Entry 4UOF (X-ray diffraction, 2.10 A resolution); this record covers chains A and B of the 3 polymer chains in the assembly.

[Chain A (and B)]
Molecule: Nucleoside diphosphate kinase
Source organism: Litopenaeus vannamei
Notes: EC 2.7.4.6; chain B of this document is another copy of the same molecule, construct and numbering; everything in this record applies to it too
UniProtKB: A5J299 (A5J299_LITVA); residue numbers follow UniProt; this construct covers 1-151
Sequence (151 residues; numbered 1 to 151; the number before each row is that of its first residue):
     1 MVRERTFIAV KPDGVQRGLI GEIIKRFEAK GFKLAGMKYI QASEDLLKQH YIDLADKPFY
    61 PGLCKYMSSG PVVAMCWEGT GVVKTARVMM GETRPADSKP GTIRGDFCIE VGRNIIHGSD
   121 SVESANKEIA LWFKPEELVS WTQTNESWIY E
Bound ions: Mg2+: Asp120 (together with 2'-deoxyadenosine-5'-diphosphate)
Small-molecule neighbours: 2'-deoxyadenosine-5'-diphosphate (DAT): Lys11, Tyr51, Leu54, Phe59, Leu63, Arg87, Thr93, Arg94, Arg104, Val111, Gly112, Asn114, Gly118
What the authors report for this chain:
  - catalytic residues: His117 (citing earlier work)
  - binding site for 2'-deoxyadenosine-5'-diphosphate: Lys11, Phe59, Arg87, Val111, Asn114
  - specificity-determining residues: Phe59, Val111

[Interface between chain A and chain B]
Residue-residue contacts (31):
  Asp13(A) with Trp148(B)
  Gln16(A) with Trp148(B)
  Arg17(A) with Ala29(B), hydrogen bond (side chain-backbone); Gly31(B); Ile149(B)
  Tyr66(A) with Trp148(B), hydrophobic
  Pro95(A) with Lys30(B)
  Pro100(A) with Val88(B); Gly101(B)
  Arg104(A) with Lys30(B)
  Gly105(A) with Lys30(B), hydrogen bond (backbone-side chain)
  Asp106(A) with Ala29(B); Lys30(B), hydrogen bond (backbone-backbone)
  Phe107(A) with Ala29(B); Lys30(B)
  Cys108(A) with Lys30(B), hydrogen bond (backbone-side chain)
  Ile109(A) with Lys30(B); Gly31(B); Phe32(B), hydrophobic; Thr80(B); Ile149(B), hydrophobic; Tyr150(B)
  Glu110(A) with Ile149(B); Tyr150(B); Glu151(B), hydrogen bond (side chain-backbone)
  Gly112(A) with Glu151(B)
  Arg113(A) with Ser147(B), hydrogen bond (side chain-backbone); Trp148(B); Ile149(B); Tyr150(B); Glu151(B)
Also at the interface, not in a pair above, chain A (17 interface residues in all): Pro12, Gly101
Also at the interface, not in a pair above, chain B (15 interface residues in all): Met89, Pro100, Thr102

[Overview]
The interface between chain A and chain B involves 17 residues on one side and 15 on the other, with 6
hydrogen bonds. Polar contacts include Arg17(A)-Ala29(B), Gly105(A)-Lys30(B) and Cys108(A)-Lys30(B). Ligands
of chain A: 2'-deoxyadenosine-5'-diphosphate. From the paper: the catalytic residue His117(A); a binding site
for 2'-deoxyadenosine-5'-diphosphate at Lys11(A), Phe59(A) and Arg87(A) among others.
Chain A and chain B are both Nucleoside diphosphate kinase (Litopenaeus vannamei); the structure,
Crystallographic structure of nucleoside diphosphate kinase from Litopenaeus vannamei complexed with dADP, was
determined by X-ray diffraction (same publication as 4UOG and 4UOH).
